Entry 2AWM (X-ray diffraction, 1.70 A resolution); this record covers chain A.

Chain A:
Protein: green fluorescent protein
Organism: Aequorea victoria
UniProtKB: P42212 (GFP_AEQVI); aligned to UniProt positions 1-229 over residues 1-229
Sequence (228 residues; numbered 1 to 229 plus 1 insertion-coded residue; 2 numbers in that range are skipped by the numbering (no residue carries them; nothing is unmodelled there); the number before each row is that of its first residue):
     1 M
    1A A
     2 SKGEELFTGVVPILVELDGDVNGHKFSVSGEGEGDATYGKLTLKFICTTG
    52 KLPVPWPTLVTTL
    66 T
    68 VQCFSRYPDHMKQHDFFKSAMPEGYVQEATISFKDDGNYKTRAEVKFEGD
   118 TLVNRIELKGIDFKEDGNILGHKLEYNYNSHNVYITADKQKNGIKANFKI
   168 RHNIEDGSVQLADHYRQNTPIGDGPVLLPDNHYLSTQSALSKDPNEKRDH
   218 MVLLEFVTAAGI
Unresolved in the structure: 1, 1A, 2
Covalent attachments: covalent link Leu64-Thr66; covalent link Thr66-Val68
Modified / non-standard residues: Thr66 ({2-[(1R,2R)-1-amino-2-hydroxypropyl]-4-(4-hydroxybenzylidene)-5-oxo-4,5-dihydro-1H-imidazol-1-yl}acetic acid; CRO)
Sequence notes: expression tag (1A); engineered mutation Leu64 (Phe in P42212), Ala96 (Arg in P42212), Ser99 (Phe in P42212), Thr153 (Met in P42212), Ala163 (Val in P42212), Arg183 (Gln in P42212); chromophore (66, 66, 66)

In short:
Chain A is green fluorescent protein (Aequorea victoria); the structure, GFP R96A chromophore maturation
recovery mutant R96A Q183R, was determined by X-ray diffraction, deposited together with 2AWJ, 2AWK and 2AWL.
